PDB entry 5IPV | electron microscopy, 9.25 A resolution (very low resolution: no residue pairs are listed; an interface is given only as per-side residue counts) | chains A and B of the 4 polymer chains in the assembly

[Chain A]
Molecule: N-methyl-D-aspartate receptor subunit NR1-8a
Source organism: Xenopus laevis
UniProtKB: C0KD18 (C0KD18_XENLA); aligned to UniProt positions 23-828 over residues 23-828 (the alignment contains insertions or deletions, so no single offset holds)
Chain sequence (822 residues; numbered 23 to 844; the number before each row is that of its first residue):
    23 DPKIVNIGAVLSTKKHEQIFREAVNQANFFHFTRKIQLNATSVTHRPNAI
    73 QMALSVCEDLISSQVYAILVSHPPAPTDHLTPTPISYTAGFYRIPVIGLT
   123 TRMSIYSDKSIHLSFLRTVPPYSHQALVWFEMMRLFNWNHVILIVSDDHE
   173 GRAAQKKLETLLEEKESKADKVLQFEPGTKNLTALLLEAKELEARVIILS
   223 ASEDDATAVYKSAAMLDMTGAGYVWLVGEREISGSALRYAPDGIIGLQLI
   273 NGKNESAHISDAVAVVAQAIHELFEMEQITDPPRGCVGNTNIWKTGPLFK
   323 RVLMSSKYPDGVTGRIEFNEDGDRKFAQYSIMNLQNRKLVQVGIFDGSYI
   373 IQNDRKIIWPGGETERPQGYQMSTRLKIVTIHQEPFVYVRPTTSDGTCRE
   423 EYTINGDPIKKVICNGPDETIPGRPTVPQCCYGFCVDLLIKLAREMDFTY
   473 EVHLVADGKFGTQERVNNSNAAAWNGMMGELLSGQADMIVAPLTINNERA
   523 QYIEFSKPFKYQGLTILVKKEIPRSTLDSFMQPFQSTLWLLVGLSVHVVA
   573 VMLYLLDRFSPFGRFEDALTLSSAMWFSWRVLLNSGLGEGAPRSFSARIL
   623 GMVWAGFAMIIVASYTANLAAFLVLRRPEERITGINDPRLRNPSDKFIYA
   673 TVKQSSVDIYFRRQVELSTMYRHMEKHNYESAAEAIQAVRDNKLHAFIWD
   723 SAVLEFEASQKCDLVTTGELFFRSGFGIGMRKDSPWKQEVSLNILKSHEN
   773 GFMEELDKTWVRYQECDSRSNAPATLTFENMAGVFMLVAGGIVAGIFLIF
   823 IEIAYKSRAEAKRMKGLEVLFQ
Disordered / not traced: 389-391, 543-653, 790-844
Sequence notes: engineered mutation Phe51 (Lys in C0KD18), Phe52 (Arg in C0KD18), Gln300 (Asn in C0KD18), Gln350 (Asn in C0KD18), Asp368 (Asn in C0KD18), Asp440 (Asn in C0KD18), Asp469 (Asn in C0KD18), Ala493 (Lys in C0KD18), Ala494 (Lys in C0KD18), Ala495 (Glu in C0KD18), Arg602 (Gly610 in C0KD18), Leu609 (Ile617 in C0KD18), Arg648 (Asp656 in C0KD18), Glu761 (Asn769 in C0KD18); expression tag (829-844)
What the authors report for this chain:
  - conformationally variable residues (domain motion): Lys25, Lys57, Gln507, Pro757

[Chain B]
Molecule: Ionotropic glutamate receptor subunit NR2B
Source organism: Xenopus laevis
UniProtKB: A7XY94 (A7XY94_XENLA); aligned to UniProt positions 1-825 over residues 1-825 (the alignment contains insertions or deletions, so no single offset holds)
Chain sequence (825 residues; each row starts with the number of its first residue):
     1 MRPTEACCYLKISLIILFYSRAYAQKHPNMDIAVILVGTTEEVAIKDVHE
    51 KDDFHHLPVTPRVELVTMQESDPKSIITRICDLMSDKKVQGVVFGDDTDQ
   101 EAIAQILDFISVQTLTPILGIHGGSSMIMADKEEASMFFQFGPSIEQQAS
   151 VMLNIMEEYDWYIFSIVTTYFPGYQDFENKVRSTIENSFVGWELEEVIHL
   201 DMSLDDIDSKIQNQLKKLQSPVILLYCTKEEATYIFEVAHSVGLTGYGFT
   251 WIVPSLVAGDTDTVPDEFPTGLISVSYDEWDYDLPARVRDGIAIITTAAS
   301 TMLSEHNSIPQSKSSCNNIQESRVYEAHMLKRYLINVTFEGRDLSFSEDG
   351 YQMHPKLVIILLNQERKWERVGKYKDRSLKMWPVFDLYPNSEEHKDEHLS
   401 IVTLEEAPFVIVEDVDPLSGTCMRNTVPCRKQIRPENRTEEGGNYIKRCC
   451 KGFCIDILKKIAKTVKFTYDLYLVTNGKHGKKINGVWNGMIGEVVTKRAY
   501 MAVGSLTINEERSEVVDFSVPFIETGISVMVSRSNGTVSPSAFLEPFSAD
   551 VWVMMFVMLLIVSAVAVFVFEYFSPVGYNGPSFTIGKAIWLLWGLVFNNS
   601 LPVQNPKGTTSKIMVSVWAFFAVIFLASYTANLAAFMIQRRYVDQVSGLS
   651 DKKFQRPNDFSPAFRFGTVPNGSTERNIRNNYLEMHSYMVKFNQRSVQDA
   701 LLSLKSGKLDAFIYDAAVLNYMAGRDEGCKLVTIGSGKVFATTGYGIAIQ
   751 KDSGWKRQVDLAILQLFGDGEMEELEALWLTGICHNEKNEVMSSQLDIDN
   801 MAGVFYMLAAAMALSLITFIMEHLF
Disordered / not traced: 1-29, 383-396, 434-445, 535-644, 789-825
Sequence notes: engineered mutation Ser20 (Met in A7XY94), Arg21 (Gly in A7XY94), Ala22 (Cys in A7XY94), Glu64 (Ala in A7XY94), Gln69 (Asn in A7XY94), Asp343 (Asn in A7XY94), Val486 (Thr490 in A7XY94), Leu601 (Val615 in A7XY94), Arg640 (Glu654 in A7XY94), Arg641 (Glu655 in A7XY94)
UniProt features mapped onto this chain:
  - binding site (Zn(2+)): His122, Glu279
  - glycosylation: Asn336 (N-linked (GlcNAc...) asparagine)
What the authors report for this chain:
  - conformationally variable residues (domain motion): Glu158, Thr496, Gly754

[Interface between chain A and chain B]
At this resolution (9 A) residue pairs are not listed: 23 residues of chain A and 22 of chain B lie at the interface.

[Summary]
23 residues of chain A face 22 of chain B across their interface. Curated annotation (UniProt) lists
Zn2+-binding residues His122(B) and Glu279(B) on chain B. The paper reports conformational variability at
Lys25(A), Lys57(A) and Glu158(B) among others.
Chain A is N-methyl-D-aspartate receptor subunit NR1-8a and chain B is Ionotropic glutamate receptor subunit
NR2B, both from Xenopus laevis; the structure, Cryo-EM structure of GluN1/GluN2B NMDA receptor in the
DCKA/D-APV-bound conformation, state 1, was determined by electron microscopy (same publication as 5IOU, 5IOV,
5IPQ, 5IPR, 5IPS, 5IPT and 5IPU).
